1BBU - chain A; structure by X-ray diffraction, 2.70 A resolution.

== Chain A ==
Protein: Protein (lysyl-tRNA synthetase)
Organism: Escherichia coli
Notes: EC 6.1.1.6
Reference sequence: P0A8N3 (SYK1_ECOLI); numbering as in UniProt (aligned over 1-504)
Sequence (504 residues; row label = number of the first residue in the row):
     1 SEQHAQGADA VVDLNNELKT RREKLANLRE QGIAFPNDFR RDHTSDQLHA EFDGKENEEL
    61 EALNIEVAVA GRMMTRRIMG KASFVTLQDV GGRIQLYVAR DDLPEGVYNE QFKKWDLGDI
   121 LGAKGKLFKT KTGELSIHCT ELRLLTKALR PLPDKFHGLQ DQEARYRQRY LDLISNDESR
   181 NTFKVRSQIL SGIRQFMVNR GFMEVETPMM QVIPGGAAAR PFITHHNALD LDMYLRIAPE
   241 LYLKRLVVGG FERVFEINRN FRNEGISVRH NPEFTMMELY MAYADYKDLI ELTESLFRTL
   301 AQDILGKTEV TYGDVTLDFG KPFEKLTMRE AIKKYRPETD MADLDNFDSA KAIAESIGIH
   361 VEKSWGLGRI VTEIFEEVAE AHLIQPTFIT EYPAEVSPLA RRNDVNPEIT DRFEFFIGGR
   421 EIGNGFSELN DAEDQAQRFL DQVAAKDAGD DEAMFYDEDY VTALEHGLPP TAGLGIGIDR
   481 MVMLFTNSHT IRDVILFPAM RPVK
Not modelled in the structure: 1-10, 155-160, 503-504
Residues lining bound ligands: lysine (LYS): Gly216, Ala217, Ala238, Glu240, Arg262, Met276, Glu278, Tyr280, Asn424, Gly425, Phe426, Glu428, Gly473, Leu474, Gly475

== Summary ==
Bound to chain A: lysine.
Chain A is Protein (lysyl-tRNA synthetase) (Escherichia coli); the structure, Lysyl-tRNA synthetase (lyss)
complexed with lysine, was determined by X-ray diffraction together with 1BBW from the same study.
